Entry 7LLI (X-ray diffraction, 3.20 A resolution); this record covers chains C and K of the 4 polymer chains in the assembly.

# Chain C
Name: Major histocompatibility complex class I-related gene protein
Source organism: Homo sapiens
UniProtKB: Q95460 (HMR1_HUMAN); residues 1-270 here correspond to UniProt positions 23-292 (UniProt number = residue number + 22)
Chain sequence (271 residues; each row starts with the number of its first residue; numbering starts at 0):
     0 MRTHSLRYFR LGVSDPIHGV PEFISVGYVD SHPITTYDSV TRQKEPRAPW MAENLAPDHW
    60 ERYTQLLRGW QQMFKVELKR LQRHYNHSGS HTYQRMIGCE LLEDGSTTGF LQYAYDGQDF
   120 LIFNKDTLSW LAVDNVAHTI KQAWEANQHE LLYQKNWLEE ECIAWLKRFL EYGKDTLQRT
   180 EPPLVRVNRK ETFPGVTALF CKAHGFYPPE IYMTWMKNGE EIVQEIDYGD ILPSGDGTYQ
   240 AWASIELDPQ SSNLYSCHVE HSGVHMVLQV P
Disordered / not traced: 190-192, 246-249, 270
Sequence notes: initiating methionine (0); conflict Ser261 (Cys283 in Q95460)
Disulfides: Cys98-Cys161, Cys200-Cys256
Glycans and other covalent adducts: compound 2LJ linked to Lys43
Small-molecule neighbours: 2LJ (1-deoxy-1-({2,6-dioxo-5-[(E)-propylideneamino]-1,2,3,6-tetrahydropyrimidin-4-yl}amino)-D-ribitol): Tyr7, Arg9, Ser24, Thr34, His58, Tyr62, Leu66, Trp69, Arg94, Ile96, Gln153, Trp156
Swiss-Prot annotation at these positions:
  - binding site (5-(2-oxoethylideneamino)-6-(D-ribitylamino)uracil): Arg9, Ser24, Lys43, Arg94, Tyr152, Gln153
  - binding site (5-(2-oxopropylideneamino)-6-(D-ribitylamino)uracil): Arg9, Ser24, Lys43, Arg94, Tyr152, Gln153
  - binding site (7-hydroxy-6-methyl-8-(1-D-ribityl)lumazine): Arg9, Ser24, Lys43, Arg94, Tyr152, Gln153
  - binding site (8-(9H-purin-6-yl)-2-oxa-8-azabicyclo[3.3.1]nona-3,6-diene-4,6-dicarbaldehyde): Arg9, Lys43, His58, Arg94
  - binding site (2-amino-4-oxopteridine-6-carbaldehyde): Lys43
  - binding site (pyridoxal): Lys43
  - glycosylation: Asn85 (N-linked (GlcNAc...) asparagine)

# Chain K
Name: T cell receptor gamma variable 8
Source organism: Homo sapiens
UniProtKB: A0A0C4DH27 (TRGV8_HUMAN); residues 8-106 here correspond to UniProt positions 19-117 (UniProt number = residue number + 11)
Chain sequence (245 residues; row label = number of the first residue in the row):
     6 TGSSNLEGRT KSVTRPTGSS AVITCDLPVE NAVYTHWYLH QEGKAPQRLL YYDSYNSRVV
    66 LESGISREKY HTYASTGKSL KFILENLIER DSGVYYCATW DYKKLFGSGT TLVVTEDLKN
   126 VFPPEVAVFE PSEAEISHTQ KATLVCLATG FYPDHVELSW WVNGKEVHSG VCTDPQPLKE
   186 QPALNDSRYA LSSRLRVSAT FWQNPRNHFR CQVQFYGLSE NDEWTQDRAK PVTQIVSAEA
   246 WGRAD
Disordered / not traced: 6-13
Sequence notes: expression tag (6-7)
Disulfides: Cys30-Cys102, Cys151-Cys216

# Chain C / chain K interface
Contacting residue pairs (8):
  Asp57(C) - Tyr60(K)
  Asp57(C) - Asn61(K)  hydrogen bond
  Glu60(C) - Tyr60(K)
  Arg61(C) - Tyr39(K)  hydrogen bond
  Arg61(C) - Tyr60(K)
  Asn155(C) - Asp106(K)  hydrogen bond (side chain-backbone)
  Glu159(C) - Tyr107(K)
  Glu159(C) - Lys108(K)  salt bridge
Other interface residues (no listed pair), chain C (6 interface residues in all): Glu160
Other interface residues (no listed pair), chain K (7 interface residues in all): Asp58

# Summary
6 residues of chain C face 7 of chain K across their interface, with 3 hydrogen bonds and 1 salt bridge. Polar
contacts include Glu159(C)-Lys108(K), Asp57(C)-Asn61(K) and Arg61(C)-Tyr39(K). Compound 2LJ is covalently
linked to Lys43(C).
Here chain C is Major histocompatibility complex class I-related gene protein and chain K is T cell receptor
gamma variable 8, both from Homo sapiens. Entry 7LLI (Stimulatory immune receptor protein complex) was
determined by X-ray diffraction together with 7LLJ from the same study.
